Entry 4RIQ (X-ray diffraction, 2.23 A resolution); this record covers chains C and L of the 9 polymer chains in the assembly.

# Chain C (and L)
Name: Set1/Ash2 histone methyltransferase complex subunit ASH2
Source organism: Homo sapiens
Notes: chain L of this document is another copy of the same molecule, construct and numbering; everything in this record applies to it too
Reference sequence: Q9UBL3 (ASH2L_HUMAN); residues 509-524 here correspond to UniProt positions 603-618 (UniProt number = residue number + 94)
Chain sequence (27 residues; each row starts with the number of its first residue):
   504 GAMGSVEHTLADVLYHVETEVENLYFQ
Not modelled in the structure: 504, 529-530
Construct notes: expression tag (504-508, 525-530)
Reported in the primary citation:
  - mutagenesis - H511A, D515A, V516D: unchanged binding to Protein dpy-30 homolog
  - mutagenesis - V509D: decreased binding to DPY-30

# Interface between chain C and chain L
Residue-residue contacts (20; chain C residue first):
  Gly-507(C) with Leu-527(L); Tyr-528(L)
  Ser-508(C) with Tyr-528(L), hydrogen bond
  Glu-510(C) with Leu-527(L)
  His-511(C) with Tyr-518(L), hydrogen bond; Thr-522(L); Leu-527(L)
  Ala-514(C) with Tyr-518(L); Thr-522(L)
  Asp-515(C) with Tyr-518(L), hydrogen bond
  Tyr-518(C) with His-511(L); Ala-514(L); Asp-515(L), hydrogen bond; Tyr-518(L), hydrophobic
  Thr-522(C) with His-511(L); Ala-514(L)
  Leu-527(C) with Gly-507(L); His-511(L)
  Tyr-528(C) with Gly-507(L); Ser-508(L), hydrogen bond
Interface residues without a listed pair, chain C (11 interface residues in all): Glu-521
Interface residues without a listed pair, chain L (10 interface residues in all): Glu-510

# In short
Chain C and chain L form an interface of 11 and 10 residues respectively, with 5 hydrogen bonds. Polar pairs
include Ser-508(C)/Tyr-528(L), His-511(C)/Tyr-518(L) and Asp-515(C)/Tyr-518(L). From the paper: V509D of chain
C reduces binding to DPY-30; H511A, D515A and V516D of chain C leave binding to Protein dpy-30 homolog
unchanged.
Chain C and chain L are both Set1/Ash2 histone methyltransferase complex subunit ASH2 (Homo sapiens); the
structure, Crystal structure of DPY-30 dimerization/docking domain in complex with Ash2L Sdc1-DPY-30
Interacting region (SDI), was determined by X-ray diffraction.
